PDB entry 5E3M | X-ray diffraction, 2.89 A resolution | chains B and D of the 4 polymer chains in the assembly

Chain B:
Protein: DNA-binding protein Fis
Organism: Escherichia coli
UniProtKB: P0A6R3 (FIS_ECOLI); numbering as in UniProt (aligned over 1-98)
Amino-acid sequence (98 residues; each row starts with the number of its first residue):
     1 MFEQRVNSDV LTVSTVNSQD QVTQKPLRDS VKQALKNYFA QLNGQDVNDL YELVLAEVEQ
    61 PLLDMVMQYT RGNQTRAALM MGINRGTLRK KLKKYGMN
Curated features (UniProtKB/Swiss-Prot):
  - DNA-binding region: Gln74 to Lys93 (H-T-H motif)
  - region: Asn17 to Gly44 (Required for the stimulation of HIN-mediated recombination)
Reported in the primary citation:
  - binding site for the 27-nt DNA strand: Arg85
  - mutagenesis - N73A (140-fold): decreased binding to F1
  - mutagenesis - R71A, T75A: unchanged binding to F1
  - mutagenesis - R71A: decreased binding to F27
  - mutagenesis - R71A: decreased binding to F28
  - mutagenesis - R71A: decreased binding to F1+/-8G

Chain D:
Molecule: 27-nt DNA strand
Sequence (27 nucleotides; row label = number of the first residue in the row):
     1 AAATTAGCTC GAGATTCAAA CTAATTT

How chain B and chain D interact:
Pairs across the interface (10; chain B residue first):
  Gly82(B) - DC17(D)  phosphate contact
  Ile83(B) - DC17(D)  phosphate contact
  Asn84(B) - DC17(D)  hydrogen bond to the phosphate
  Asn84(B) - DA18(D)  hydrogen bond to the phosphate
  Arg85(B) - DA20(D)  base contact
  Thr87(B) - DT16(D)  sugar contact
  Thr87(B) - DC17(D)  hydrogen bond to the phosphate
  Lys90(B) - DT15(D)  sugar contact
  Lys90(B) - DT16(D)  salt bridge to the phosphate
  Lys91(B) - DT16(D)  salt bridge to the phosphate

Overview:
The interface between chain B and chain D involves 7 residues on one side and 5 on the other, with 3 hydrogen
bonds and 2 salt bridges. Polar pairs include Asn84(B)-DC17(D), Asn84(B)-DA18(D) and Thr87(B)-DC17(D). The
paper reports a binding site for the 27-nt DNA strand at Arg85(B); N73A of chain B reduces binding to F1; 3
substitutions were tested in all.
Here chain B is DNA-binding protein Fis (Escherichia coli) and chain D is a 27-nt DNA strand. Entry 5E3M
(Crystal structure of Fis bound to 27bp DNA F35 (AAATTAGTTTGAATCTCGAGCTAATTT)) was determined by X-ray
diffraction together with 5DS9, 5E3L, 5DTD, 5E3N and 5E3O from the same study.
